PDB entry 5N60 | electron microscopy, 7.70 A resolution (low resolution: residue-level contacts below are approximate; hydrogen-bond / salt-bridge calls are withheld) | chains A and E of the 18 polymer chains in the assembly

[Chain A]
Name: DNA-directed RNA polymerase I subunit RPA190
From: Saccharomyces cerevisiae (strain ATCC 204508 / S288c)
Notes: EC 2.7.7.6
UniProtKB: P10964 (RPA1_YEAST); residue numbers follow UniProt; this construct covers 1-1664
Sequence (1664 residues; row label = number of the first residue in the row):
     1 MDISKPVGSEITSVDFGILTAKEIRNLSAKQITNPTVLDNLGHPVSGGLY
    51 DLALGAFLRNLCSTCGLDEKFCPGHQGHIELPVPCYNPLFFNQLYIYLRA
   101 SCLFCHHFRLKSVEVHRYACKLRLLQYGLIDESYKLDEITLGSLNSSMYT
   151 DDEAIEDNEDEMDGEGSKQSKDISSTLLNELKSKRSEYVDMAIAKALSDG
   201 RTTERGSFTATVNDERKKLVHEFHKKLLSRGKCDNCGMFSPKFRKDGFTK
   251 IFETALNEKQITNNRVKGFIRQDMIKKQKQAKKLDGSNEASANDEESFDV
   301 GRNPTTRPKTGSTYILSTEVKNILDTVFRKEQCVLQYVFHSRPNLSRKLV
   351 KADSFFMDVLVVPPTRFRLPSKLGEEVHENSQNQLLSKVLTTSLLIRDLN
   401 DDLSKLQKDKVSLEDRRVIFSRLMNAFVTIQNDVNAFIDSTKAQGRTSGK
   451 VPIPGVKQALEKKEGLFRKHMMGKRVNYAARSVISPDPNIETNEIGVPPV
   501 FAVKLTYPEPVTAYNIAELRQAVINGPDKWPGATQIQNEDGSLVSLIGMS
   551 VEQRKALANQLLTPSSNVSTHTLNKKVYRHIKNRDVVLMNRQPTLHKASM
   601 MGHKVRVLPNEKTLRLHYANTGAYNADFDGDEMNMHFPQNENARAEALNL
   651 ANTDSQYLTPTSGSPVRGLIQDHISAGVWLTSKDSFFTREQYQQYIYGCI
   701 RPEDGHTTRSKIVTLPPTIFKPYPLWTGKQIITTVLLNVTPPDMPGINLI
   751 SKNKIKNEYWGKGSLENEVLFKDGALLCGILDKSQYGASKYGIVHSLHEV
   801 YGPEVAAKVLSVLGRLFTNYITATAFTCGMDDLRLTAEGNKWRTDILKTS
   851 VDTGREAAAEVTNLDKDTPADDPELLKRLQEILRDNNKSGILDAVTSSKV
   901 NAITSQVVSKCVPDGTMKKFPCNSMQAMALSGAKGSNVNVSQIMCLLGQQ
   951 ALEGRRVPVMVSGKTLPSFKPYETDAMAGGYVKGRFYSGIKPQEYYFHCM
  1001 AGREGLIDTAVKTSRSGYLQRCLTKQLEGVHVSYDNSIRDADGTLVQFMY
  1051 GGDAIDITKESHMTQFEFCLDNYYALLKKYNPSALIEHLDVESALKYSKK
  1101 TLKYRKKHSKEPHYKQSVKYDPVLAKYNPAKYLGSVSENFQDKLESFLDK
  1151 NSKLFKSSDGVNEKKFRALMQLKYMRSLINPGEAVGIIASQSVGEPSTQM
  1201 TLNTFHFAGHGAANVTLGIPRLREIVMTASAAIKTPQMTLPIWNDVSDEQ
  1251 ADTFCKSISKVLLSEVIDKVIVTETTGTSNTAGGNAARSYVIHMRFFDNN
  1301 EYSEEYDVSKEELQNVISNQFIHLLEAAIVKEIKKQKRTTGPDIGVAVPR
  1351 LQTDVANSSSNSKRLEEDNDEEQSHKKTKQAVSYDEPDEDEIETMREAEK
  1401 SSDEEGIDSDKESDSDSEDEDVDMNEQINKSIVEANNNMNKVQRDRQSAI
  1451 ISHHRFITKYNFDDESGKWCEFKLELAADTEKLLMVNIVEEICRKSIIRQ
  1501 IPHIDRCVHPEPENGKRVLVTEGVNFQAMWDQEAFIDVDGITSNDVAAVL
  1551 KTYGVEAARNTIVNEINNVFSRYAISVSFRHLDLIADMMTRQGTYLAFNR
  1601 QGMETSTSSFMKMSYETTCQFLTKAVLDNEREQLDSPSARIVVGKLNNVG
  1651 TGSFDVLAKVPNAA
Not modelled in the structure: 142-173, 274-311, 1007-1015, 1206-1212, 1277-1285, 1340-1439, 1663-1664
Bound ions: Zn2+ site 1: Cys-62, Cys-72, His-75; Zn2+ site 2: Cys-102, Cys-105, Cys-233, Cys-236
Curated features (UniProtKB/Swiss-Prot):
  - region: Pro-992 to Glu-1004 (Bridging helix)
  - binding site (Zn(2+)): Cys-62, Cys-65, Cys-72, His-75, Cys-102, Cys-105, Cys-233, Cys-236
  - binding site (Mg(2+)): Asp-627, Asp-629, Asp-631
  - modified residue (Phosphoserine): Ser-889, Ser-1636

[Chain E]
Name: DNA-directed RNA polymerases I, II, and III subunit RPABC1
From: Saccharomyces cerevisiae (strain ATCC 204508 / S288c)
UniProtKB: P20434 (RPAB1_YEAST); numbering as in UniProt (aligned over 1-215)
Sequence (215 residues; row label = number of the first residue in the row):
     1 MDQENERNISRLWRAFRTVKEMVKDRGYFITQEEVELPLEDFKAKYCDSM
    51 GRPQRKMMSFQANPTEESISKFPDMGSLWVEFCDEPSVGVKTMKTFVIHI
   101 QEKNFQTGIFVYQNNITPSAMKLVPSIPPATIETFNEAALVVNITHHELV
   151 PKHIRLSSDEKRELLKRYRLKESQLPRIQRADPVALYLGLKRGEVVKIIR
   201 KSETSGRYASYRICM
Not modelled in the structure: 1-3

[Chain A / chain E interface]
Pairs across the interface (75):
  Tyr-134(A) / Arg-192(E)
  Thr-209(A) / Ser-173(E)
  Thr-211(A) / Arg-177(E)
  Asp-214(A) / Arg-177(E)
  Arg-1039(A) / Tyr-168(E)
  Arg-1039(A) / Leu-170(E)
  Gly-1043(A) / Gln-174(E)
  Leu-1045(A) / Gln-174(E)
  Leu-1045(A) / Pro-176(E)
  Phe-1048(A) / Leu-175(E)
  Phe-1048(A) / Pro-176(E)
  Phe-1048(A) / Tyr-208(E)
  Phe-1048(A) / Ser-210(E)
  Phe-1048(A) / Tyr-211(E)
  Met-1049(A) / Tyr-208(E)
  Gly-1051(A) / Ser-202(E)
  Gly-1052(A) / Tyr-208(E)
  Asp-1053(A) / Thr-204(E)
  His-1113(A) / His-147(E)
  His-1113(A) / Glu-148(E)
  His-1113(A) / Val-150(E)
  Tyr-1114(A) / His-146(E)
  Tyr-1114(A) / Lys-152(E)
  Lys-1115(A) / Gln-32(E)
  Val-1118(A) / Ile-199(E)
  Tyr-1120(A) / Arg-207(E)
  Asp-1121(A) / Lys-197(E)
  Asp-1121(A) / Arg-207(E)
  Pro-1122(A) / Arg-207(E)
  Pro-1122(A) / Tyr-208(E)
  Ala-1125(A) / Arg-167(E)
  Lys-1126(A) / Arg-167(E)
  Ser-1137(A) / Ser-205(E)
  Glu-1138(A) / Gly-206(E)
  Glu-1138(A) / Arg-207(E)
  Asn-1139(A) / Glu-203(E)
  Asn-1139(A) / Thr-204(E)
  Asn-1139(A) / Ser-205(E)
  Asn-1139(A) / Gly-206(E)
  Trp-1530(A) / Arg-14(E)
  Trp-1530(A) / Ala-138(E)
  Trp-1530(A) / Ala-139(E)
  Asp-1531(A) / Arg-11(E)
  Glu-1533(A) / Arg-14(E)
  Val-1538(A) / Val-142(E)
  Val-1538(A) / His-147(E)
  Asp-1539(A) / His-146(E)
  Asp-1539(A) / His-147(E)
  Asp-1539(A) / Glu-148(E)
  Gly-1540(A) / His-147(E)
  Ile-1541(A) / His-147(E)
  Leu-1550(A) / Pro-183(E)
  Lys-1551(A) / Pro-183(E)
  Thr-1552(A) / Pro-183(E)
  Tyr-1553(A) / Ile-144(E)
  Tyr-1553(A) / Pro-183(E)
  Tyr-1553(A) / Val-184(E)
  Gly-1554(A) / Asp-182(E)
  Gly-1554(A) / Pro-183(E)
  Val-1555(A) / Asp-182(E)
  Glu-1556(A) / Pro-151(E)
  Glu-1556(A) / His-153(E)
  Glu-1556(A) / Arg-200(E)
  Glu-1556(A) / Arg-212(E)
  Ala-1557(A) / Leu-149(E)
  Asn-1560(A) / Leu-149(E)
  Arg-1580(A) / Thr-204(E)
  Asp-1587(A) / Arg-200(E)
  Thr-1590(A) / Arg-212(E)
  Arg-1591(A) / Arg-177(E)
  Gln-1592(A) / Arg-177(E)
  Gln-1592(A) / Gln-179(E)
  Gly-1593(A) / Arg-177(E)
  Gly-1593(A) / Gln-179(E)
  Thr-1594(A) / Gln-179(E)
Interface residues without a listed pair, chain A (59 interface residues in all): Ile-130, Glu-138, Ser-207, Asp-1042, Thr-1044, Gln-1047, Arg-1105, Ser-1117, Leu-1124, Arg-1559, Thr-1561, Asn-1564
Interface residues without a listed pair, chain E (51 interface residues in all): Ser-10, Pro-128, Val-141, Asn-143, Thr-145, Ile-154, Lys-171, Ile-178, Ile-198, Met-215

[In short]
59 residues of chain A and 51 residues of chain E are in contact. Cys-62(A), Cys-72(A) and His-75(A)
coordinate Zn2+ site 1. Cys-102(A), Cys-105(A), Cys-233(A) and Cys-236(A) form the Zn2+ site 2. UniProt lists
8 Zn2+-binding residues and 3 Mg2+-binding residues on chain A.
Here chain A is DNA-directed RNA polymerase I subunit RPA190 and chain E is DNA-directed RNA polymerases I,
II, and III subunit RPABC1, both from Saccharomyces cerevisiae (strain ATCC 204508 / S288c). Entry 5N60
(Cryo-EM structure of RNA polymerase I in complex with Rrn3 and Core Factor (Orientation I)) was determined by
electron microscopy, deposited together with 5O7X, 5N5Y, 5N5Z and 5N61.
